Entry 5UWQ (X-ray diffraction, 2.28 A resolution); this record covers chains A and B of the 4 polymer chains in the assembly.

# Chain A
Protein: GTP-binding nuclear protein Ran
Organism: Homo sapiens
UniProt: P62826 (RAN_HUMAN); residues 1-216 here = UniProt positions 1-216
Chain sequence (237 residues; numbered -20 to 216; the number before each row is that of its first residue; numbers below 1 keep their minus sign (Met-20 is residue -20)):
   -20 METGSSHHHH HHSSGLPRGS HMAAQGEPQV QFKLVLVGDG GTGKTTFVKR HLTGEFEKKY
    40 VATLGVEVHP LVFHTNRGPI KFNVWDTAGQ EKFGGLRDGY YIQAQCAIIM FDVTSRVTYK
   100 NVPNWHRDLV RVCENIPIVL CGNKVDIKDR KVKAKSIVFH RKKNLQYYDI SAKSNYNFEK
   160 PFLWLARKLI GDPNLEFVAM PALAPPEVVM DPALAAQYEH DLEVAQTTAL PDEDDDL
Not modelled in the structure: -20 to 8, 188-189
Construct notes: expression tag (-20 to 0)
Curated features (UniProtKB/Swiss-Prot):
  - region: Lys37 to Val45 (Switch-I), Gly68 to Gln84 (Switch-II), Asp211 to Leu216 (Interaction with RANBP1)
  - binding site (GTP): Asp18 to Thr25, Glu36 to Thr42, Gly68, Asn122 to Asp125, Ser150 to Lys152
  - site: Gln69 (Essential for GTP hydrolysis)
  - modified residue: Ala2 (N-acetylalanine), Thr24 (Phosphothreonine), Lys37 (N6-acetyllysine), Lys60 (N6-acetyllysine), Lys71 (N6-acetyllysine), Lys99 (N6-acetyllysine), Lys134 (N6-acetyllysine), Lys159 (N6-acetyllysine)
  - cross-link (Glycyl lysine isopeptide (Lys-Gly)): Lys71 (interchain with G-Cter in SUMO2), Lys152 (interchain with G-Cter in SUMO2)
  - mutagenesis: Gly19 (G19V: Blocks DNA replication; when associated with L-69), Thr24 (T24L: Has low binding affinity for GTP and GDP. Almost completely abolishes interaction with BIRC5; T24N: Has low binding affinity for GTP and GDP. Decreases nuclear import of proteins and RNA ...), Thr25 (T25A: Minor effect on the interaction with the alpha phosphate group of bound GTP), Lys37 (K37Q: Mimics acetylation; enhances the nuclear export of RELA/p65; K37R: Decreased acetylation), Tyr39 (Y39A: Abolishes steric hindrance that traps the essential Q-69 in an unreactive position, and causes slow GTP hydrolysis in wild-type ...), Gln69 (Q69L: Strongly decreased GTPase activity. Probably locked in the GTP-bound form. Loss of interaction with NUTF2. Decreases nuclear location and leads to cytoplasmic location during interphase ...), Glu70 (E70A: Strongly decreases the relase of bound GDP), Arg76 (R76E: Probable loss of interaction with NUTF2. Loss of transport to the nucleus), Lys134 (K134Q: Loss of normal mitotic chromosome segregation and defective mitotic spindle orientation; K134R: Loss of normal mitotic chromosome segregation and formation of sister chromatid bridges), Asp211 to Leu216 (No effect on GTPase activity. Abolishes interaction with RANBP1)
Metal / ion sites: Mg2+: Thr24, Thr42 (together with GMP-PNP)
Residues lining bound ligands: GMP-PNP (GNP; phosphoaminophosphonic acid-guanylate ester): Asp18, Gly19, Gly20, Thr21, Gly22, Lys23, Thr24, Thr25, Phe35, Glu36, Lys37, Lys38, Tyr39, Val40, Ala41, Thr42, Thr66, Ala67, Gly68, Gln69, Asn122, Lys123, Asp125, Ile126, Ser150, Ala151, Lys152

# Chain B
Protein: Ran-specific GTPase-activating protein 1
Organism: Saccharomyces cerevisiae
UniProt: P41920 (YRB1_YEAST); residues 62-201 here = UniProt positions 62-201
Chain sequence (143 residues; each row starts with the number of its first residue):
    59 GGSDIHFEPV VHLEKVDVKT MEEDEEVLYK VRAKLFRFDA DAKEWKERGT GDCKFLKNKK
   119 TNKVRILMRR DKTLKICANH IIAPEYTLKP NVGSDRSWVY ACTADIAEGE AEAFTFAIRF
   179 GSKENADKFK EEFEKAQEIN KKA
Not modelled in the structure: 59-62, 70-79, 201
Construct notes: expression tag (59-61)

# How chain A and chain B interact
Contacting residue pairs (84):
  Arg29(A) - Glu105(B)  salt bridge
  Thr32(A) - Glu105(B)
  Thr32(A) - Arg106(B)
  Thr32(A) - Arg128(B)  hydrogen bond (backbone-side chain)
  Gly33(A) - Glu105(B)
  Gly33(A) - Arg128(B)
  Glu34(A) - Lys104(B)  salt bridge
  Glu34(A) - Glu105(B)  hydrogen bond (backbone-backbone)
  Leu50(A) - Lys133(B)
  Val51(A) - Lys133(B)  hydrogen bond (backbone-side chain)
  Phe52(A) - Lys133(B)
  Phe157(A) - Lys130(B)
  Phe157(A) - Thr131(B)
  Glu158(A) - Lys130(B)
  Phe176(A) - Lys130(B)
  Ala178(A) - Arg127(B)
  Ala178(A) - Leu132(B)  hydrophobic
  Met179(A) - Arg127(B)  hydrogen bond (backbone-side chain)
  Met179(A) - Lys133(B)
  Met179(A) - Ile134(B)  hydrogen bond (side chain-backbone)
  Pro180(A) - Ile134(B)
  Ala181(A) - Arg123(B)  hydrogen bond (backbone-side chain)
  Ala181(A) - Leu125(B)  hydrophobic
  Ala181(A) - Arg127(B)
  Ala181(A) - Ile134(B)  hydrophobic
  Leu182(A) - Arg123(B)  hydrogen bond (backbone-side chain)
  Leu182(A) - Asn137(B)  hydrogen bond (backbone-side chain)
  Leu182(A) - Ile164(B)
  Ala183(A) - Ile164(B)
  Pro184(A) - Arg123(B)
  Pro184(A) - Asn137(B)
  Pro184(A) - His138(B)
  Pro184(A) - Ile139(B)
  Pro184(A) - Ile164(B)  hydrophobic
  Pro185(A) - Ile139(B)
  Pro185(A) - Ala162(B)  hydrophobic
  Pro185(A) - Ile164(B)
  Glu186(A) - Lys121(B)  salt bridge
  Val187(A) - Ala141(B)  hydrophobic
  Val187(A) - Glu143(B)
  Val187(A) - Thr161(B)
  Tyr197(A) - Ala171(B)
  Leu201(A) - Val157(B)  hydrophobic
  Leu201(A) - Thr173(B)
  Val203(A) - Phe96(B)  hydrophobic
  Ala204(A) - Phe96(B)  hydrophobic
  Ala204(A) - Trp103(B)  hydrogen bond (backbone-side chain)
  Ala204(A) - Asn149(B)
  Ala204(A) - Thr173(B)
  Gln205(A) - Lys147(B)
  Gln205(A) - Pro148(B)
  Gln205(A) - Asn149(B)  hydrogen bond (backbone-side chain)
  Gln205(A) - Val150(B)  hydrogen bond (backbone-backbone)
  Thr206(A) - Val150(B)
  Thr207(A) - Phe96(B)
  Thr207(A) - Lys101(B)
  Thr207(A) - Trp103(B)  hydrogen bond (backbone-side chain)
  Thr207(A) - Asn149(B)  hydrogen bond (backbone-side chain)
  Ala208(A) - Trp103(B)
  Ala208(A) - Asn149(B)
  Ala208(A) - Val150(B)
  Leu209(A) - Phe94(B)  hydrophobic
  Leu209(A) - Trp103(B)  hydrophobic
  Leu209(A) - Asn149(B)  hydrogen bond (backbone-side chain)
  Leu209(A) - Ser155(B)
  Leu209(A) - Ala175(B)  hydrophobic
  Leu209(A) - Arg177(B)
  Pro210(A) - Phe94(B)
  Pro210(A) - Trp103(B)
  Pro210(A) - Arg177(B)  hydrogen bond (backbone-side chain)
  Asp211(A) - Arg177(B)  hydrogen bond (backbone-side chain)
  Glu212(A) - Gly151(B)
  Glu212(A) - Ser152(B)  hydrogen bond
  Glu212(A) - Arg154(B)  salt bridge
  Glu212(A) - Arg177(B)  salt bridge
  Asp214(A) - Arg154(B)  hydrogen bond (backbone-side chain)
  Asp215(A) - Arg154(B)
  Asp215(A) - Gly179(B)
  Leu216(A) - Ala91(B)
  Leu216(A) - Lys92(B)
  Leu216(A) - Arg154(B)
  Leu216(A) - Arg177(B)
  Leu216(A) - Phe178(B)
  Leu216(A) - Gly179(B)
Other interface residues (no listed pair), chain A (41 interface residues in all): His30, Leu31, Phe35, Glu36, Val177, Asp213
Other interface residues (no listed pair), chain B (53 interface residues in all): Glu80, Arg90, Glu102, Gly107, Thr108, Asp129, Tyr158, Ala159, Ala165, Glu166, Ala169

# Summary
The interface between chain A and chain B involves 41 residues on one side and 53 on the other; the contacts
include 18 hydrogen bonds and 5 salt bridges. Polar contacts include Arg29(A)-Glu105(B), Glu34(A)-Lys104(B)
and Glu186(A)-Lys121(B). Ligands of chain A: GMP-PNP.
Here chain A is GTP-binding nuclear protein Ran (Homo sapiens) and chain B is Ran-specific GTPase-activating
protein 1 (Saccharomyces cerevisiae). Entry 5UWQ (Crystal Structure of CDC7 NES Peptide in complex with
CRM1-Ran-RanBP1) was determined by X-ray diffraction (same publication as 5UWH, 5UWI, 5UWJ, 5UWO, 5UWP, 5UWR
and 4 further entries).
